PDB entry 3TBW | X-ray diffraction, 2.15 A resolution | chains A and B of the 3 polymer chains in the assembly

# Chain A
Name: H-2 class I histocompatibility antigen, D-B alpha chain
From: Mus musculus
UniProtKB: P01899 (HA11_MOUSE); aligned to UniProt positions 25-300 over residues 1-276 (the alignment contains insertions or deletions, so no single offset holds)
Amino-acid sequence (276 residues; each row starts with the number of its first residue):
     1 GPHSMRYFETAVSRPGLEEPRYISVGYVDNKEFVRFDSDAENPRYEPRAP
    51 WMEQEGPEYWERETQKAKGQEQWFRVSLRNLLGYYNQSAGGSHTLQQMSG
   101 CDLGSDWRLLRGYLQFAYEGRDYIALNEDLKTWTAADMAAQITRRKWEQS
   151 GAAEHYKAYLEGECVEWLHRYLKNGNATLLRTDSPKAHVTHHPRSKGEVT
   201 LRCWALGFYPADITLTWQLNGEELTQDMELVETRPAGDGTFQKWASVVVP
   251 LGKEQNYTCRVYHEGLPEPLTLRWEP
Disordered / not traced: 275-276
Disulfide bonds: C101-C164, C203-C259

# Chain B
Name: Beta-2-microglobulin
From: Mus musculus
UniProtKB: P01887 (B2MG_MOUSE); residues 1-99 here correspond to UniProt positions 21-119 (UniProt number = residue number + 20)
Amino-acid sequence (99 residues; numbered 1 to 99; the number before each row is that of its first residue):
     1 IQKTPQIQVYSRHPPENGKPNILNCYVTQFHPPHIEIQMLKNGKKIPKVE
    51 MSDMSFSKDWSFYILAHTEFTPTETDTYACRVKHDSMAEPKTVYWDRDM
Disulfide bonds: C25-C80

# Interface between chain A and chain B
Pairs across the interface - 52 pairs, chain A then chain B:
  F8(A) with F56(B)
  E9(A) with F56(B)
  T10(A) with F56(B)
  V12(A) with P33(B), hydrophobic
  R14(A) with H34(B)
  I23(A) with M54(B), hydrophobic
  R35(A) with D53(B); M54(B), hydrogen bond (side chain-backbone)
  R48(A) with D53(B), salt bridge
  T94(A) with H31(B)
  Q96(A) with F56(B); W60(B), hydrogen bond (side chain-backbone); F62(B)
  Q97(A) with F56(B); W60(B)
  M98(A) with F56(B), hydrophobic; K58(B); W60(B), hydrophobic
  Q115(A) with W60(B)
  F116(A) with W60(B)
  A117(A) with W60(B), hydrophobic
  E119(A) with H31(B)
  G120(A) with K3(B), hydrogen bond (backbone-side chain); H31(B); W60(B)
  R121(A) with I1(B)
  D122(A) with W60(B), hydrogen bond
  H192(A) with D98(B), salt bridge
  R202(A) with D98(B), hydrogen bond (side chain-backbone); M99(B)
  W204(A) with D98(B); M99(B)
  E229(A) with M99(B)
  V231(A) with Q8(B)
  E232(A) with Q8(B), hydrogen bond (backbone-side chain)
  T233(A) with Y26(B)
  R234(A) with Q8(B), hydrogen bond; Y10(B); Y26(B); M99(B)
  P235(A) with Y10(B), hydrogen bond (backbone-side chain); N24(B); Y26(B); L65(B), hydrophobic
  A236(A) with R12(B), hydrogen bond (backbone-side chain); N24(B), hydrogen bond (backbone-side chain)
  G237(A) with R12(B), hydrogen bond (backbone-side chain); L65(B)
  Q242(A) with Y10(B); S11(B), hydrogen bond (side chain-backbone); R12(B), hydrogen bond (side chain-backbone)
  W244(A) with M99(B), hydrophobic
Other interface residues (no listed pair), chain A (36 interface residues in all): R21, Y27, L206, D238
Other interface residues (no listed pair), chain B (25 interface residues in all): P14, S55, S57, D59, Y63

# Overview
The interface between chain A and chain B involves 36 residues on one side and 25 on the other, with 13
hydrogen bonds and 2 salt bridges. Among the polar pairs are R48(A)-D53(B), H192(A)-D98(B) and R35(A)-M54(B).
Here chain A is H-2 class I histocompatibility antigen, D-B alpha chain and chain B is Beta-2-microglobulin,
both from Mus musculus. Entry 3TBW (CRYSTAL STRUCTURE OF THE MURINE CLASS I MAJOR HISTOCOMPATIBILITY COMPLEX
H-2DB IN COMPLEX WITH THE LCMV-DERIVED ...) was determined by X-ray diffraction.
